1DE9 - chains Y and A of the 4 polymer chains in the assembly; structure by X-ray diffraction, 3.00 A resolution.

[Chain Y]
Molecule: 5-nt DNA strand
Sequence (5 nucleotides; each row starts with the number of its first residue):
     6 XGATC
Modified residues: 3DR (1',2'-dideoxyribofuranose-5'-phosphate) at position 6
Metal / ion sites: Mn2+: 3DR_6 (shared with Glu-96(A) of chain A; 1 residue of chain X)

[Chain A]
Name: Major apurinic/apyrimidinic endonuclease
Organism: Homo sapiens
Notes: EC 4.2.99.18; fragment: ape1
Reference sequence: P27695 (APEX1_HUMAN); residues 43-318 here correspond to UniProt positions 42-317 (UniProt number = residue number - 1)
Sequence (276 residues; numbered 43 to 318; the number before each row is that of its first residue):
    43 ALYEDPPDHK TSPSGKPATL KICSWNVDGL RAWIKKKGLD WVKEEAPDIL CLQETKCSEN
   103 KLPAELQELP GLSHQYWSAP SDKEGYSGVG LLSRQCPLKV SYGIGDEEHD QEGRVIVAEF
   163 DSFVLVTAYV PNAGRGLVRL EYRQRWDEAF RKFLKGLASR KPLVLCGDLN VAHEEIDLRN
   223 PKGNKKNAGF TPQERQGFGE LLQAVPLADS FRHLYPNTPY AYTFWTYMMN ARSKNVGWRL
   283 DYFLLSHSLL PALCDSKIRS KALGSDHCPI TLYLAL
Metal / ion sites: Mn2+: Glu-96 (shared with 1 residue of chain X; 3DR_6(Y) of chain Y)

[How chain Y and chain A interact]
Contacting residue pairs - 23 pairs, chain Y then chain A:
  3DR_6(Y) / Asn-68(A)  phosphate contact
  3DR_6(Y) / Glu-96(A)  phosphate contact
  3DR_6(Y) / Tyr-171(A)  hydrogen bond to the phosphate
  3DR_6(Y) / Asn-174(A)  sugar contact
  3DR_6(Y) / Asp-210(A)  phosphate contact
  3DR_6(Y) / Asn-212(A)  sugar contact
  3DR_6(Y) / Ala-230(A)  sugar contact
  3DR_6(Y) / Phe-266(A)  sugar contact
  3DR_6(Y) / Leu-282(A)  sugar contact
  3DR_6(Y) / His-309(A)  salt bridge to the phosphate
  DG7(Y) / Arg-177(A)  salt bridge to the phosphate
  DG7(Y) / Asn-226(A)  sugar contact
  DG7(Y) / Asn-229(A)  hydrogen bond to the base
  DG7(Y) / Phe-266(A)  phosphate contact
  DG7(Y) / Met-270(A)  base contact
  DG7(Y) / Trp-280(A)  sugar contact
  DA8(Y) / Asn-222(A)  hydrogen bond to the phosphate
  DA8(Y) / Asn-226(A)  phosphate contact
  DA8(Y) / Thr-268(A)  sugar contact
  DA8(Y) / Lys-276(A)  phosphate contact
  DA8(Y) / Val-278(A)  phosphate contact
  DA8(Y) / Trp-280(A)  hydrogen bond to the phosphate
  DT9(Y) / Lys-276(A)  salt bridge to the phosphate
Other interface residues (no listed pair), chain A (23 interface residues in all): Gly-231, Met-271, Ala-273, Asp-308

[In short]
4 residues of chain Y face 23 of chain A across their interface, with 4 hydrogen bonds and 3 salt bridges.
Polar contacts include DG7(Y)/Asn-229(A), 3DR_6(Y)/Tyr-171(A) and DA8(Y)/Asn-222(A). The Mn2+ site is built by
Glu-96(A) and 3DR_6(Y).
Here chain Y is a 5-nt DNA strand and chain A is Major apurinic/apyrimidinic endonuclease (Homo sapiens).
Entry 1DE9 (Human APE1 endonuclease with bound abasic DNA and MN2+ ion) was determined by X-ray diffraction
(same publication as 1DE8 and 1DEW).
